PDB entry 7QDP | X-ray diffraction, 3.69 A resolution | chains A and D of the 8 polymer chains in the assembly

== Chain A (and D) ==
Molecule: Fms-related tyrosine kinase 3 ligand
Organism: Homo sapiens
Notes: chain D of this document is another copy of the same molecule, construct and numbering; everything in this record applies to it too
UniProt: P49771 (FLT3L_HUMAN); residues 1-134 here correspond to UniProt positions 27-160 (UniProt number = residue number + 26)
Chain sequence (155 residues; each row starts with the number of its first residue; numbers below 1 keep their minus sign (Met-20 is residue -20)):
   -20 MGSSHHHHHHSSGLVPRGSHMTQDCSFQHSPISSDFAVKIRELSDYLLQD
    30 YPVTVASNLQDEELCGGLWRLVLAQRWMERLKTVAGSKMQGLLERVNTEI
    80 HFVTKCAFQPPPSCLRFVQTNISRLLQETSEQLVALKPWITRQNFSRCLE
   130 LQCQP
Not modelled in the structure: -20 to -11 (chain D: -20 to 0)
Disulfide bonds: Cys4-Cys85, Cys44-Cys127, Cys93-Cys132
Sequence notes: initiating methionine (-20); expression tag (-19 to 0)

== Interface between chain A and chain D ==
Contacting residue pairs (11; chain A residue first):
  Asp29(A) - Arg59(D)
  Pro31(A) - Arg59(D)
  Ser92(A) - Gln2(D)  hydrogen bond
  Arg95(A) - Thr83(D)  hydrogen bond (side chain-backbone)
  Arg95(A) - Lys84(D)  hydrogen bond (side chain-backbone)
  Arg95(A) - Ala86(D)
  Val97(A) - Glu58(D)
  Gln98(A) - Glu58(D)  hydrogen bond (backbone-side chain)
  Gln98(A) - Arg59(D)
  Thr99(A) - Arg59(D)  hydrogen bond (backbone-side chain)
  Asn100(A) - Arg59(D)  hydrogen bond
Other interface residues (no listed pair), chain A (9 interface residues in all): Tyr30
Other interface residues (no listed pair), chain D (8 interface residues in all): Thr62, Cys85

== In short ==
9 residues of chain A and 8 residues of chain D are in contact; the contacts include 6 hydrogen bonds. Among
the polar pairs are Ser92(A)-Gln2(D), Arg95(A)-Thr83(D) and Arg95(A)-Lys84(D).
Chain A and chain D are both Fms-related tyrosine kinase 3 ligand (Homo sapiens); the structure, Crystal
structure of FLT3 T343I in complex with the canonical ligand FL, was determined by X-ray diffraction.
